Entry 3MH8 (X-ray diffraction, 2.00 A resolution); this record covers chain A.

# Chain A
Name: Lipoprotein lprG
From: Mycobacterium tuberculosis
Reference sequence: P0A5I8 (LPRG_MYCTU); residue numbers follow UniProt; this construct covers 36-231
Sequence (203 residues; each row starts with the number of its first residue):
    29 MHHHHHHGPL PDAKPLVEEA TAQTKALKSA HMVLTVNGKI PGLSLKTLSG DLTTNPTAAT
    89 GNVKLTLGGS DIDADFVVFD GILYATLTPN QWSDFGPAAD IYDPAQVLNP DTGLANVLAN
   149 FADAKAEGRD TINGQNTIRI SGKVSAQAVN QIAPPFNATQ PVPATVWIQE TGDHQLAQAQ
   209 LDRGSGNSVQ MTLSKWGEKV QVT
Unresolved in the structure: 29-35
Construct notes: expression tag (29-35)
What the authors report for this chain:
  - mutagenesis - V91W, V194R, V217F: decreased signaling in response to TLR2
  - mutagenesis - V91W: abolished binding to Ac1PIM2
  - mutagenesis - V91W: abolished signaling in response to lysate of M. smegmatis or Mtb
  - mutagenesis - V91W: abolished binding to LAM
  - mutagenesis - V91W: abolished binding to LM
  - mutagenesis - V91W: decreased binding to PIM

# Summary
From the paper: V91W, V194R and V217F reduce signaling in response to TLR2; V91W abolishes binding to Ac1PIM2.
Chain A is Lipoprotein lprG (Mycobacterium tuberculosis); the structure, Crystal structure of LprG from
Mycobacterium tuberculosis, was determined by X-ray diffraction (same publication as 3MH9 and 3MHA).
